PDB entry 4YMV | X-ray diffraction, 3.00 A resolution | chains A and D of the 4 polymer chains in the assembly

[Chain A]
Molecule: ABC-type polar amino acid transport system, ATPase component
From: Caldanaerobacter subterraneus subsp. tengcongensis MB4
Reference sequence: Q8RCC2 (Q8RCC2_CALS4); numbering as in UniProt (aligned over 1-240)
Amino-acid sequence (240 residues; row label = number of the first residue in the row):
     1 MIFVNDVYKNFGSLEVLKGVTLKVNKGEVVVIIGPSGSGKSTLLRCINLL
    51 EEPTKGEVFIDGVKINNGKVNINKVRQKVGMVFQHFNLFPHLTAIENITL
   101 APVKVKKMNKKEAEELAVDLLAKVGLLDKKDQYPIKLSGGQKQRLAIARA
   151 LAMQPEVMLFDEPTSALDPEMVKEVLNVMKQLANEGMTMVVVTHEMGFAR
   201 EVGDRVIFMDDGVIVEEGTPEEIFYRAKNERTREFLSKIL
Ligand contacts: ATP (adenosine-5'-triphosphate): F11, L14, V16, P35, S36, G37, S38, G39, K40, S41, T42, E51, E162, H194

[Chain D]
Molecule: ABC-type amino acid transport system, permease component
From: Caldanaerobacter subterraneus subsp. tengcongensis MB4
Reference sequence: Q8RCC3 (Q8RCC3_CALS4); residue numbers follow UniProt; this construct covers 1-220
Amino-acid sequence (220 residues; row label = number of the first residue in the row):
     1 MTVDFLSMVKYTPLFISGLIMTLKLTFLAVTIGVLMGLFIALMKMSSIKP
    51 IKLVASSYIEVIRGTPLLVQLLLIYNGLMQFGMNIPAFTAGVSALAINSS
   101 AYVAEIIRAGIQAVDPGQNEAARSLGMTHAMAMRYVIIPQAIKNILPALG
   151 NEFIVMLKESAIVSVIGFADLTRQADIIQSVTYRYFEPYIIIAAIYFVMT
   201 LTFSKLLSLFERRLRAGDIR
Not modelled in the structure: 216-220
Reported in the primary citation:
  - mutagenesis - Y189A: abolished catalytic activity
  - mutagenesis - E152A: increased catalytic activity (ArtI/Arg/His-stimulated ATPase activity)

[Interface between chain A and chain D]
Residue-residue contacts - 39 pairs, chain A then chain D:
  R45(A) - E120(D)  salt bridge
  N48(A) - S124(D)
  L50(A) - E120(D)
  L50(A) - S124(D)
  N73(A) - R123(D)  hydrogen bond
  N73(A) - G126(D)
  N73(A) - M127(D)
  N73(A) - T128(D)
  R76(A) - R123(D)
  R76(A) - S124(D)
  V79(A) - S124(D)
  F83(A) - E120(D)
  F83(A) - A121(D)  hydrophobic
  N87(A) - G117(D)  hydrogen bond (side chain-backbone)
  N87(A) - Q118(D)
  N87(A) - A121(D)
  L88(A) - Q118(D)  hydrogen bond (backbone-side chain)
  F89(A) - Q118(D)
  F89(A) - A121(D)  hydrophobic
  F89(A) - A122(D)
  F89(A) - V136(D)  hydrophobic
  P90(A) - Q118(D)
  P90(A) - Q140(D)
  H91(A) - Y135(D)  hydrogen bond (side chain-backbone)
  H91(A) - V136(D)
  H91(A) - Q140(D)
  L100(A) - M127(D)  hydrophobic
  L100(A) - Y135(D)  hydrophobic
  L100(A) - V136(D)  hydrophobic
  A101(A) - L125(D)
  K104(A) - M131(D)
  K104(A) - Y135(D)  hydrogen bond
  V105(A) - L125(D)
  V105(A) - G126(D)
  V105(A) - M127(D)
  V105(A) - M131(D)  hydrophobic
  R149(A) - A121(D)
  R149(A) - L125(D)
  M153(A) - L125(D)
Also at the interface, not in a pair above, chain A (21 interface residues in all): Q77, M81, A150
Also at the interface, not in a pair above, chain D (17 interface residues in all): P139, K143

[Summary]
Chain A and chain D form an interface of 21 and 17 residues respectively, with 5 hydrogen bonds and 1 salt
bridge. Among the polar pairs are R45(A)-E120(D), N73(A)-R123(D) and N87(A)-G117(D). Ligands of chain A: ATP.
From the paper: Y189A of chain D abolishes catalytic activity; E152A of chain D increases catalytic activity
(ArtI/Arg/His-stimulated ATPase activity).
Here chain A is ABC-type polar amino acid transport system, ATPase component and chain D is ABC-type amino
acid transport system, permease component, both from Caldanaerobacter subterraneus subsp. tengcongensis MB4.
Entry 4YMV (Crystal structure of an amino acid ABC transporter with ATPs) was determined by X-ray diffraction
together with 4YMS, 4YMT, 4YMU, 4YMW and 4YMX from the same study.
